Entry 5Z2R (X-ray diffraction, 2.30 A resolution); this record covers chains A and D of the 4 polymer chains in the assembly.

[Chain A (and D)]
Name: 2-succinyl-5-enolpyruvyl-6-hydroxy-3-cyclohexene-1-carboxylate synthase
From: Escherichia coli (strain K12)
Notes: EC 2.2.1.9; chain D of this document is another copy of the same molecule, construct and numbering; everything in this record applies to it too
Reference sequence: P17109 (MEND_ECOLI); residue numbers follow UniProt; this construct covers 1-556
Sequence (556 residues; numbered 1 to 556; the number before each row is that of its first residue):
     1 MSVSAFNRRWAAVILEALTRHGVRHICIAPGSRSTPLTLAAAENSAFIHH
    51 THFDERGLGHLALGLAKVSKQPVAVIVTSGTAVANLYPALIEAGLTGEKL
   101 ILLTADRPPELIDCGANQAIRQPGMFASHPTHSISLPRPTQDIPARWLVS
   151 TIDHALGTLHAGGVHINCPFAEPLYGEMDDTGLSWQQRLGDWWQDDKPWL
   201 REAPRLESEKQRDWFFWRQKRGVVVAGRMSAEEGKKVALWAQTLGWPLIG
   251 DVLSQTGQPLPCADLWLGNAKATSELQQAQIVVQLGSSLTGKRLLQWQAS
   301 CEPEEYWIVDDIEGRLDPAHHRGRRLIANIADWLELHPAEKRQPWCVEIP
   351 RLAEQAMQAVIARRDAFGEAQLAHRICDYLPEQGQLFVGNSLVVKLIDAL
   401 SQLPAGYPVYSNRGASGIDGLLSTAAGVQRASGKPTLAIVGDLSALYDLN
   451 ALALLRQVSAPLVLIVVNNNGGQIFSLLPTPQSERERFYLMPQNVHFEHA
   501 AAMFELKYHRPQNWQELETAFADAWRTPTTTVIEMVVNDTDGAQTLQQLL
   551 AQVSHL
Differences from the reference sequence: engineered mutation K395 (Arg in P17109)
Ion coordination: Mg2+: D442, N469, G471 (together with TD6)
Small-molecule neighbours:
  - TD6 ((4S)-4-{3-[(4-amino-2-methylpyrimidin-5-yl)methyl]-5-(2-{[(S)-hydroxy(phosphonooxy)phosphoryl]oxy}ethyl)-4-methyl-1,3lambda~5~-thiazol-2-yl}-4-hydroxybutanoic acid), molecule 1: P30, E55, T78, T81, A82, N85, N117, Q118
  - TD6, molecule 2: N390, S391, L392, R413, S416, G417, I418, D419, G441, D442, L443, S444, Y447, N469, G471, G472, Q473, I474, F475

[How chain A and chain D interact]
Pairs across the interface (10):
  P109(A) - W147(D)
  E110(A) - I143(D)
  E110(A) - W147(D)
  R138(A) - D142(D)
  R138(A) - I143(D)
  D142(A) - R138(D)
  I143(A) - E110(D)
  I143(A) - R138(D)
  W147(A) - P109(D)
  W147(A) - E110(D)
Also at the interface, not in a pair above, chain A (7 interface residues in all): P137
Also at the interface, not in a pair above, chain D (7 interface residues in all): P137

[Summary]
The chain A/chain D interface involves 7 residues from each chain. Bound to chain A: compound TD6. D442(A),
N469(A) and G471(A) coordinate Mg2+.
Chain A and chain D are both 2-succinyl-5-enolpyruvyl-6-hydroxy-3-cyclohexene-1-carboxylate synthase
(Escherichia coli (strain K12)); the structure, ThDP-Mn2+ complex of R395K variant of EcMenD soaked with
2-ketoglutarate for 5 min, was determined by X-ray diffraction, deposited together with 5Z2P, 5Z2U and 5EJM.
